Entry 7MSZ (electron microscopy, 3.10 A resolution); this record covers chains a and q of the 55 polymer chains in the assembly.

== Chain a ==
Molecule: 16S rRNA
From: Mycobacterium tuberculosis H37Rv
Sequence (1537 nucleotides; row label = number of the first residue in the row):
     1 UUUUGUUUGGAGAGUUUGAUCCUGGCUCAGGACGAACGCUGGCGGCGUGC
    51 UUAACACAUGCAAGUCGAACGGAAAGGUCUCUUCGGAGAUACUCGAGUGG
   101 CGAACGGGUGAGUAACACGUGGGUGAUCUGCCCUGCACUUCGGGAUAAGC
   151 CUGGGAAACUGGGUCUAAUACCGGAUAGGACCACGGGAUGCAUGUCUUGU
   201 GGUGGAAAGCGCUUUAGCGGUGUGGGAUGAGCCCGCGGCCUAUCAGCUUG
   251 UUGGUGGGGUGACGGCCUACCAAGGCGACGACGGGUAGCCGGCCUGAGAG
   301 GGUGUCCGGCCACACUGGGACUGAGAUACGGCCCAGACUCCUACGGGAGG
   351 CAGCAGUGGGGAAUAUUGCACAAUGGGCGCAAGCCUGAUGCAGCGACGCC
   401 GCGUGGGGGAUGACGGCCUUCGGGUUGUAAACCUCUUUCACCAUCGACGA
   451 AGGUCCGGGUUCUCUCGGAUUGACGGUAGGUGGAGAAGAAGCACCGGCCA
   501 ACUACGUGCCAGCAGCCXCGGUAAUACGUAGGGUGCGAGCGUUGUCCGGA
   551 AUUACUGGGCGUAAAGAGCUCGUAGGUGGUUUGUCGCGUUGUUCGUGAAA
   601 UCUCACGGCUUAACUGUGAGCGUGCGGGCGAUACGGGCAGACUAGAGUAC
   651 UGCAGGGGAGACUGGAAUUCCUGGUGUAGCGGUGGAAUGCGCAGAUAUCA
   701 GGAGGAACACCGGUGGCGAAGGCGGGUCUCUGGGCAGUAACUGACGCUGA
   751 GGAGCGAAAGCGUGGGGAGCGAACAGGAUUAGAUACCCUGGUAGUCCACG
   801 CCGUAAACGGUGGGUACUAGGUGUGGGUUUCCUUCCUUGGGAUCCGUGCC
   851 GUAGCUAACGCAUUAAGUACCCCGCCUGGGGAGUACGGCCGCAAGGCUAA
   901 AACUCAAAGGAAUUGACGGGGGCCCGCACAAGCGGCGGAGCAUGUGGAUU
   951 AAUUCGAUGXAACGCGAAGAACCUUACCUGGGUUUGACAUGCACAGGACG
  1001 CGUCUAGAGAUAGGCGUUCCCUUGUGGCCUGUGUGCAGGUGGUGCAUGGC
  1051 UGUCGUCAGCUCGUGUCGUGAGAUGUUGGGUUAAGUCCCGCAACGAGCGC
  1101 AACCCUUGUCUCAUGUUGCCAGCACGUAAUGGUGGGGACUCGUGAGAGAC
  1151 UGCCGGGGUCAACUCGGAGGAAGGUGGGGAUGACGUCAAGUCAUCAUGCC
  1201 CCUUAUGUCCAGGGCUUCACACAUGCUACAAUGGCCGGUACAAAGGGCUG
  1251 CGAUGCCGCGAGGUUAAGCGAAUCCUUAAAAGCCGGUCUCAGUUCGGAUC
  1301 GGGGUCUGCAACUCGACCCCGUGAAGUCGGAGUCGCUAGUAAUCGCAGAU
  1351 CAGCAACGCUGCGGUGAAUACGUUCCCGGGCCUUGUACACACCGCCCGUC
  1401 ACGUCAUGAAAGUCGGUAACACCCGAAGCCAGUGGCCUAACCCUCGGGAG
  1451 GGAGCUGUCGAAGGUGGGAUCGGCGAUUGGGACGAAGUCGUAACAAGGUA
  1501 GCCGUACCGGAAGGUGCGGCUGGAUCACCUCCUUUCU
Unresolved in the structure: 1-7, 1527-1537
Modified / non-standard residues: G7M (N7-methyl-guanosine-5'-monophosphate) at position 518, 2MG (2N-methylguanosine-5'-monophosphate) at position 959, 5MC (5-methylcytidine-5'-monophosphate) at position 960, 4OC (4n,o2'-methylcytidine-5'-monophosphate) at position 1395, UR3 (3-methyluridine-5'-monophoshate) at position 1491, MA6 (6N-dimethyladenosine-5'-monophoshate) at position 1511, MA6 (6N-dimethyladenosine-5'-monophoshate) at position 1512
Ion coordination: Mg2+ site 1 near G24 (its only coordinating residue here); Mg2+ site 2: U51, G110; Mg2+ site 3 near A56 (its only coordinating residue here); Mg2+ site 4 near G95 (its only coordinating residue here); Mg2+ site 5 near A104 (its only coordinating residue here); Mg2+ site 6 near C105 (its only coordinating residue here); Mg2+ site 7: A111, G112, G288; Mg2+ site 8 near A167 (its only coordinating residue here); Mg2+ site 9 near G205 (its only coordinating residue here); Mg2+ site 10 near G250 (its only coordinating residue here); Mg2+ site 11: G298, G549; Mg2+ site 12 near C306 (its only coordinating residue here); 52 more Mg2+ sites not listed

== Chain q ==
Molecule: 30S ribosomal protein S17
From: Mycobacterium tuberculosis (strain ATCC 25618 / H37Rv)
UniProtKB: P9WH51 (RS17_MYCTU); residue numbers follow UniProt; this construct covers 1-135
Chain sequence (135 residues; each row starts with the number of its first residue):
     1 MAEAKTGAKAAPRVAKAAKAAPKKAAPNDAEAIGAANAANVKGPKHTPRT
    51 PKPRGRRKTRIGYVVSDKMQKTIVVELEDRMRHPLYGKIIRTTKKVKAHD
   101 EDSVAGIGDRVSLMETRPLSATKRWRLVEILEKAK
Unresolved in the structure: 1-40

== Interface between chain a and chain q ==
Pairs across the interface (88):
  G122(a) / Lys-58(q)  hydrogen bond to the sugar
  G123(a) / Gly-55(q)  phosphate contact
  G123(a) / Arg-56(q)  sugar contact
  G123(a) / Arg-57(q)  hydrogen bond to the phosphate
  G123(a) / Glu-115(q)  sugar contact
  U124(a) / Arg-57(q)  salt bridge to the phosphate
  G125(a) / Arg-54(q)  hydrogen bond to the sugar
  G125(a) / Arg-57(q)  sugar contact
  A126(a) / Arg-57(q)  salt bridge to the phosphate
  A126(a) / Arg-117(q)  salt bridge to the phosphate
  A126(a) / Pro-118(q)  base contact
  G135(a) / Gly-43(q)  sugar contact
  G135(a) / Pro-44(q)  sugar contact
  G135(a) / Lys-45(q)  sugar contact
  C136(a) / Val-41(q)  phosphate contact
  C136(a) / Lys-42(q)  phosphate contact
  C136(a) / Gly-43(q)  hydrogen bond to the phosphate
  C136(a) / Lys-45(q)  sugar contact
  A137(a) / Val-41(q)  phosphate contact
  G178(a) / His-46(q)  hydrogen bond to the base
  G179(a) / His-46(q)  hydrogen bond to the base
  C191(a) / Arg-54(q)  hydrogen bond to the base
  C191(a) / Gly-55(q)  base contact
  C191(a) / Arg-57(q)  base contact
  C191(a) / Met-114(q)  sugar contact
  C191(a) / Arg-126(q)  phosphate contact
  A192(a) / Arg-126(q)  hydrogen bond to the sugar
  U193(a) / Arg-117(q)  hydrogen bond to the base
  U197(a) / Arg-49(q)  salt bridge to the phosphate
  U198(a) / His-46(q)  phosphate contact
  G224(a) / His-46(q)  sugar contact
  G224(a) / Thr-47(q)  base contact
  G224(a) / Arg-49(q)  hydrogen bond to the phosphate
  G225(a) / Thr-47(q)  sugar contact
  G225(a) / Arg-49(q)  salt bridge to the phosphate
  G226(a) / Arg-49(q)  phosphate contact
  G226(a) / Thr-50(q)  hydrogen bond to the phosphate
  C233(a) / Pro-118(q)  sugar contact
  C233(a) / Arg-124(q)  hydrogen bond to the phosphate
  C234(a) / Arg-124(q)  salt bridge to the phosphate
  G235(a) / Lys-94(q)  salt bridge to the phosphate
  C236(a) / Lys-94(q)  salt bridge to the phosphate
  G237(a) / Met-81(q)  phosphate contact
  U252(a) / Met-69(q)  hydrogen bond to the sugar
  U252(a) / Thr-122(q)  hydrogen bond to the phosphate
  G253(a) / Met-69(q)  hydrogen bond to the sugar
  G253(a) / Gln-70(q)  hydrogen bond to the sugar
  G253(a) / Thr-72(q)  hydrogen bond to the phosphate
  G253(a) / Ser-120(q)  hydrogen bond to the phosphate
  G253(a) / Ala-121(q)  hydrogen bond to the phosphate
  G253(a) / Thr-122(q)  hydrogen bond to the phosphate
  G253(a) / Lys-123(q)  hydrogen bond to the phosphate
  G254(a) / Gln-70(q)  sugar contact
  G254(a) / Lys-71(q)  phosphate contact
  G254(a) / Ser-120(q)  phosphate contact
  G254(a) / Lys-123(q)  salt bridge to the phosphate
  U255(a) / Lys-71(q)  phosphate contact
  C263(a) / Arg-117(q)  hydrogen bond to the phosphate
  C263(a) / Pro-118(q)  hydrogen bond to the sugar
  G264(a) / Arg-117(q)  salt bridge to the phosphate
  G264(a) / Pro-118(q)  sugar contact
  G264(a) / Leu-119(q)  sugar contact
  G264(a) / Ser-120(q)  hydrogen bond to the sugar
  G264(a) / Ala-121(q)  hydrogen bond to the sugar
  C266(a) / Ala-121(q)  phosphate contact
  A272(a) / Gln-70(q)  sugar contact
  G274(a) / Lys-68(q)  phosphate contact
  G274(a) / Met-69(q)  sugar contact
  G275(a) / Ser-66(q)  hydrogen bond to the phosphate
  G275(a) / Met-69(q)  sugar contact
  G275(a) / Lys-97(q)  hydrogen bond to the phosphate
  C276(a) / Lys-95(q)  salt bridge to the phosphate
  C276(a) / Lys-97(q)  salt bridge to the phosphate
  C279(a) / Arg-91(q)  base contact
  C279(a) / Thr-92(q)  base contact
  C279(a) / Thr-93(q)  hydrogen bond to the base
  C555(a) / Leu-85(q)  sugar contact
  C555(a) / Tyr-86(q)  sugar contact
  G576(a) / Lys-88(q)  hydrogen bond to the sugar
  U577(a) / Lys-88(q)  phosphate contact
  C587(a) / Arg-80(q)  base contact
  G588(a) / Arg-80(q)  sugar contact
  G588(a) / Ile-89(q)  sugar contact
  U589(a) / Arg-82(q)  salt bridge to the phosphate
  G627(a) / Arg-56(q)  phosphate contact
  G628(a) / Arg-56(q)  salt bridge to the phosphate
  G636(a) / Arg-80(q)  sugar contact
  C872(a) / Lys-88(q)  salt bridge to the phosphate
Other interface residues (no listed pair), chain a (55 interface residues in all): C196, G238, G265, G277, G300, U590, G626, G635, G637, C638
Other interface residues (no listed pair), chain q (53 interface residues in all): Pro-48, Tyr-63, Val-74, Glu-78, Asp-79, Pro-84, His-99, Glu-101, Thr-116

== Overview ==
55 residues of chain a and 53 residues of chain q are in contact, with 29 hydrogen bonds and 15 salt bridges.
Polar contacts include G178(a)/His-46(q), G179(a)/His-46(q) and C191(a)/Arg-54(q). The Mg2+ site 2 is built by
U51(a) and G110(a).
Chain a is 16S rRNA (Mycobacterium tuberculosis H37Rv) and chain q is 30S ribosomal protein S17 (Mycobacterium
tuberculosis (strain ATCC 25618 / H37Rv)); the structure, Mtb 70SIC in complex with MtbEttA at Trans_R1 state,
was determined by electron microscopy (same publication as 7MSC, 7MSH, 7MSM, 7MT2, 7MT3 and 7MT7).
